6GVU - chains A and B; structure by solution NMR.

[Chain A]
Molecule: 9-nt DNA strand
Sequence (9 nucleotides; row label = number of the first residue in the row):
     1 CTGTGCTCA

[Chain B]
Molecule: functional pRN1 primase
Organism: Sulfolobus islandicus
Reference sequence: Q54324 (Q54324_SULIS); residues 256-370 here = UniProt positions 256-370
Amino-acid sequence (115 residues; each row starts with the number of its first residue):
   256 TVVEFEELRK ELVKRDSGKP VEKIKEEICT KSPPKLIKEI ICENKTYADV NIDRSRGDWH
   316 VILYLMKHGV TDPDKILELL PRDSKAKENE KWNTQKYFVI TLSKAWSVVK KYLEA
Disulfides: Cys284-Cys297

[Chain A / chain B interface]
Residue-residue contacts (20; chain A residue first):
  DC1(A) with Trp347(B), base contact
  DT2(A) with Trp347(B), base contact; Asn348(B), sugar contact; Lys351(B), phosphate contact
  DG3(A) with Lys340(B), base contact; Asn348(B), base contact; Lys351(B), phosphate contact
  DT4(A) with Ser310(B), base contact; Lys340(B), base contact; Asn348(B), base contact; Tyr352(B), base contact
  DG5(A) with Trp314(B), phosphate contact; Lys359(B), base contact; Val363(B), base contact
  DC6(A) with Arg311(B), phosphate contact; Trp314(B), sugar contact; His315(B), sugar contact; Leu318(B), sugar contact
  DT7(A) with His315(B), phosphate contact; Tyr367(B), base contact
Interface residues without a listed pair, chain B (15 interface residues in all): Lys322, Thr349

[In short]
Chain A and chain B form an interface of 7 and 15 residues respectively.
Chain A is a 9-nt DNA strand and chain B is functional pRN1 primase (Sulfolobus islandicus); the structure,
NMR structure of the DNA-bound helix bundle domain from the functional pRN1 primase, was determined by
solution NMR together with 6GVQ and 6GVT from the same study.
